6Z64 - chain A; structure by X-ray diffraction, 1.89 A resolution.

== Chain A ==
Name: NAD kinase 1
Organism: Listeria monocytogenes EGD-e
Notes: EC 2.7.1.23
UniProtKB: Q8Y8D7 (NADK1_LISMO); residue numbers follow UniProt; this construct covers 1-264
Amino-acid sequence (272 residues; each row starts with the number of its first residue):
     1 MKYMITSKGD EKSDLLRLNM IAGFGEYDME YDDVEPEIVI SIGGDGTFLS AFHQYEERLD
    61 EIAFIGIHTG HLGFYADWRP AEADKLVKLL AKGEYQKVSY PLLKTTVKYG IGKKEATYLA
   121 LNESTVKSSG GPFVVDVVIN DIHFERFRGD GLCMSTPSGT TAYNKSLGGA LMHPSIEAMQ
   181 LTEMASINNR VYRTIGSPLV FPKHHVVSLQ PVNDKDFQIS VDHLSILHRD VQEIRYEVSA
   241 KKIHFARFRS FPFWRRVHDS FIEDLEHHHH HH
Unresolved in the structure: 112-113, 265-272
Sequence notes: expression tag (265-272)
Residues lining bound ligands: Q9K ((2R,3R,4S,5R)-2-(6-aminopurin-9-yl)-5-[[3-[6-azanyl-9-[(2R,3R,4S,5R)-5-(hydroxymethyl)-3,4-bis(oxidanyl)oxolan-2-yl]purin-8-yl]prop-2-ynyl-(3-azanylpropyl)amino]methyl]oxolane-3,4-diol): D45, G46, L49, H71, F74, Y75, N122, E123, P132, R148, G149, D150, S158, G159, T161, A162, Y163, S166, A185, I187, N189, Y192, D222, H223
Curated features (UniProtKB/Swiss-Prot):
  - active site: D45 (Proton acceptor)
  - binding site (NAD(+)): D45, G46, N122, E123, R148, D150, S158, T161 to S166, H223

== Overview ==
Bound to chain A: compound Q9K. Curated annotation (UniProt) lists active-site residue D45 and 14 NAD+-binding
residues.
Chain A is NAD kinase 1 (Listeria monocytogenes EGD-e); the structure, Crystal structure of NAD kinase 1 from
Listeria monocytogenes in complex with a di-adenosine derivative, was determined by X-ray diffraction,
deposited together with 6Z61 and 6Z65.
